PDB entry 9FP0 | electron microscopy, 3.37 A resolution | chains D and E of the 13 polymer chains in the assembly

[Chain D (and E)]
Name: Cyclic di-GMP binding protein BcsE
Organism: Escherichia coli
Notes: engineered mutation(s): N-terminal Strep-tag; chain E of this document is another copy of the same molecule, construct and numbering; everything in this record applies to it too
Chain sequence (536 residues; numbered -12 to 523; the number before each row is that of its first residue; numbers below 1 keep their minus sign (Met-12 is residue -12)):
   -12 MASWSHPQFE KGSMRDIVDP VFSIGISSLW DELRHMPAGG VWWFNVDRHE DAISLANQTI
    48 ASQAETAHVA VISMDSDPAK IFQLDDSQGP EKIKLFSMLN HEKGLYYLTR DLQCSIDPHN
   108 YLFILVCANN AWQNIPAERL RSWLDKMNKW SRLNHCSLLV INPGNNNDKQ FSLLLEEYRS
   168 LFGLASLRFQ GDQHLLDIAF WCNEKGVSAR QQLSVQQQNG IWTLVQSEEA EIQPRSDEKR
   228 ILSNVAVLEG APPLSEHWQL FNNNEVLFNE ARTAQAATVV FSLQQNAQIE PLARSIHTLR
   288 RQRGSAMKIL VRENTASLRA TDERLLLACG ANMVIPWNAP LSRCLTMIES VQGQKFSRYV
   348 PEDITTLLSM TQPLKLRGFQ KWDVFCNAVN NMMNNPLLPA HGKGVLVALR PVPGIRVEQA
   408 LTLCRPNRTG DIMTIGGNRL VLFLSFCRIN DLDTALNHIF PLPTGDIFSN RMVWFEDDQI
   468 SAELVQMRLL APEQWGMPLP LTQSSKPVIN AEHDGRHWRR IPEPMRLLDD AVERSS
Disordered / not traced: -12 to 4, 214-221, 488-505, 516-523 (chain E: -12 to 4, 214-222, 492-504, 516-523)
Residues lining bound ligands:
  - c-di-GMP (C2E; 9,9'-[(2R,3R,3aS,5S,7aR,9R,10R,10aS,12S,14aR)-3,5,10,12-tetrahydroxy-5,12-dioxidooctahydro-2H,7H-difuro[3,2-d:3',2'-j][1,3,7,9,2,8]tetraoxadiphosphacyclododecine-2,9-diyl]bis(2-amino-1,9-dihydro-6H-purin-6-one)), molecule 1: Asn273, Ile276, Ala303, Ser304, Leu305, Arg306, Asp309, Asn414, Arg415, Thr416, His445
  - c-di-GMP (C2E), molecule 2: Leu305, Arg306, Ala307, Asn414, Arg415, Asp418, Leu431, Ser432, Phe433, Cys434, Arg435, Asp438, Thr441, Ala442, His445, Ile446

[How chain D and chain E interact]
Contacting residue pairs (33; chain D residue first):
  Pro24(D) with Tyr165(E); Arg166(E)
  Ala25(D) with Arg166(E)
  Gly26(D) with Arg166(E), hydrogen bond (backbone-side chain)
  Arg139(D) with Arg139(E)
  Tyr165(D) with Cys189(E), hydrophobic; Asn190(E), hydrogen bond (side chain-backbone); Glu191(E)
  Arg166(D) with Pro24(E); Phe169(E)
  Phe169(D) with Tyr165(E), hydrophobic; Arg166(E)
  Cys189(D) with Tyr165(E), hydrophobic
  Asn190(D) with Tyr165(E)
  Val194(D) with Ala196(E)
  Ala196(D) with Val194(E); Ala196(E), hydrophobic
  Glu236(D) with Ser329(E), hydrogen bond
  Ala238(D) with Thr333(E)
  Pro239(D) with Glu336(E)
  Pro240(D) with Glu336(E)
  Leu241(D) with Leu241(E), hydrophobic; Ser242(E); Glu336(E)
  Leu328(D) with Ser329(E)
  Ser329(D) with Ala238(E); Leu241(E); Leu328(E)
  Leu332(D) with Leu241(E), hydrophobic
  Thr333(D) with Pro239(E)
  Glu336(D) with Pro240(E); Leu241(E); Ser242(E), hydrogen bond (side chain-backbone)
Other interface residues (no listed pair), chain D (31 interface residues in all): Gly27, Phe187, Glu191, Ser195, Lys226, Leu235, Gly237, Ser242, Pro327, Arg330
Other interface residues (no listed pair), chain E (27 interface residues in all): Gly26, Phe187, Ser195, Leu235, Gly237, Glu243, His244, Leu332

[Summary]
31 residues of chain D and 27 residues of chain E are in contact, with 4 hydrogen bonds. Among the polar pairs
are Gly26(D)-Arg166(E), Tyr165(D)-Asn190(E) and Glu236(D)-Ser329(E). Ligands of chain D: c-di-GMP.
Both chains are Cyclic di-GMP binding protein BcsE (Escherichia coli). Entry 9FP0 (Cryo-EM structure of the
'crown'less Bcs macrocomplex for E. coli cellulose secretion in non-saturating c-di-GMP (local)) was
determined by electron microscopy together with 9FMV, 9FMZ, 9FNN, 9FO7 and 9FP2 from the same study.
